6J6N - chains R and E of the 41 polymer chains in the assembly; structure by electron microscopy, 3.86 A resolution.

== Chain R ==
Name: Pre-mRNA-splicing factor CWC2
Source organism: Saccharomyces cerevisiae S288c
Reference sequence: Q12046 (CWC2_YEAST); residue numbers follow UniProt; this construct covers 1-339
Sequence (339 residues; each row starts with the number of its first residue):
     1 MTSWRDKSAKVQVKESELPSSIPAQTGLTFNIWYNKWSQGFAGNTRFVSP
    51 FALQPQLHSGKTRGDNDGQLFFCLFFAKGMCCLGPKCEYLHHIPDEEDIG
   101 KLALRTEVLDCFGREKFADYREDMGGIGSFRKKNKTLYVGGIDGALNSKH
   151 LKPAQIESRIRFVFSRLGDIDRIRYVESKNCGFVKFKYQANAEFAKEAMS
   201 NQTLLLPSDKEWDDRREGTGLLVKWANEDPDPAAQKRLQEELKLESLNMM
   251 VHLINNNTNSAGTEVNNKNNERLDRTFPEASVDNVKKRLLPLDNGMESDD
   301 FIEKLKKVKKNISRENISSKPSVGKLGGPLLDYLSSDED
Unresolved in the structure: 262-339
Bound ions: Zn2+: Cys73, Cys81, Cys87, His91
UniProt features mapped onto this chain:
  - zinc finger: Asp67 to Pro94 (C3H1-type)
  - modified residue (Phosphoserine): Ser335, Ser336

== Chain E ==
Molecule: U6 snRNA
Source organism: Saccharomyces cerevisiae S288c
Sequence (112 nucleotides; each row starts with the number of its first residue):
     1 GUUCGCGAAGUAACCCUUCGUGGACAUUUGGUCAAUUUGAAACAAUACAG
    51 AGAUGAUCAGCAGUUCCCCUGCAUAAGGAUGAACCGUUUUACAAAGAGAU
   101 UUAUUUCGUUUU
Unresolved in the structure: 104-112
Bound ions: Mg2+ site 1: G60, U80; Mg2+ site 2: C61, G77; Mg2+ site 3: G78, U80; Mg2+ site 4 near G81 (its only coordinating residue here)
Reported in the primary citation:
  - Mg2+ coordination: G60, G78, U80

== How chain R and chain E interact ==
Contacting residue pairs (47):
  Leu18(R) - A35(E)  base contact
  Pro19(R) - U36(E)  base contact
  Ser20(R) - U36(E)  base contact
  Ser21(R) - U36(E)  phosphate contact
  Asn31(R) - A41(E)  base contact
  Tyr34(R) - A41(E)  sugar contact
  Lys36(R) - A41(E)  phosphate contact
  Trp37(R) - A41(E)  base contact
  Ser38(R) - A41(E)  base contact
  Ser38(R) - A42(E)  base contact
  Gln39(R) - C43(E)  base contact
  Gly40(R) - C43(E)  base contact
  Gly40(R) - A44(E)  base contact
  Phe41(R) - A44(E)  base contact
  Thr45(R) - U37(E)  base contact
  Arg46(R) - U37(E)  base contact
  Phe47(R) - U36(E)  base contact
  Phe47(R) - U37(E)  stacking on the base
  Ser49(R) - U37(E)  base contact
  Pro50(R) - U36(E)  base contact
  Phe72(R) - A34(E)  hydrogen bond to the base
  Cys73(R) - A34(E)  base contact
  Leu74(R) - A34(E)  hydrogen bond to the base
  Phe75(R) - A35(E)  stacking on the base
  Met80(R) - A35(E)  base contact
  Met80(R) - U36(E)  base contact
  Cys81(R) - A35(E)  hydrogen bond to the base
  Cys82(R) - A35(E)  hydrogen bond to the base
  Tyr89(R) - A34(E)  stacking on the base
  Phe112(R) - A34(E)  hydrogen bond to the base
  Phe117(R) - G39(E)  sugar contact
  Asp119(R) - G39(E)  hydrogen bond to the base
  Tyr120(R) - G39(E)  base contact
  Arg121(R) - U38(E)  sugar contact
  Arg121(R) - G39(E)  hydrogen bond to the sugar
  Arg121(R) - A40(E)  hydrogen bond to the base
  Gly125(R) - U38(E)  base contact
  Gly126(R) - U38(E)  hydrogen bond to the base
  Gly126(R) - G39(E)  base contact
  Ile127(R) - G39(E)  hydrogen bond to the base
  Gly128(R) - G39(E)  hydrogen bond to the base
  Lys196(R) - U38(E)  hydrogen bond to the base
  Ser200(R) - U38(E)  base contact
  Asn201(R) - U37(E)  hydrogen bond to the base
  Leu221(R) - U38(E)  base contact
  Leu222(R) - U38(E)  base contact
  Val223(R) - U38(E)  hydrogen bond to the base
Also at the interface, not in a pair above, chain R (46 interface residues in all): Leu83, Arg114, Glu115, Glu122, Glu197, Lys224
Also at the interface, not in a pair above, chain E (12 interface residues in all): C33

== In short ==
46 residues of chain R face 12 of chain E across their interface; the contacts include 14 hydrogen bonds and 3
aromatic stacking contacts. Polar contacts include Phe72(R)-A34(E), Leu74(R)-A34(E) and Cys81(R)-A35(E). The
Zn2+ site is built by Cys73(R), Cys81(R), Cys87(R) and His91(R). From the paper: Mg2+ coordination by G60(E),
G78(E) and U80(E).
Chain R is Pre-mRNA-splicing factor CWC2 and chain E is U6 snRNA, both from Saccharomyces cerevisiae S288c;
the structure, Cryo-EM structure of the yeast B*-b1 complex at an average resolution of 3.86 angstrom, was
determined by electron microscopy (same publication as 6J6G, 6J6H and 6J6Q).
